6UU7 - chains CCC and 222 of the 9 polymer chains in the assembly; structure by X-ray diffraction, 4.40 A resolution (low resolution: residue-level contacts below are approximate; hydrogen-bond / salt-bridge calls are withheld).

== Chain CCC ==
Molecule: DNA-directed RNA polymerase subunit beta
From: Escherichia coli
Notes: EC 2.7.7.6
UniProt: P0A8V4 (RPOB_ECO57); residue numbers follow UniProt; this construct covers 1-1342
Sequence (1342 residues; each row starts with the number of its first residue):
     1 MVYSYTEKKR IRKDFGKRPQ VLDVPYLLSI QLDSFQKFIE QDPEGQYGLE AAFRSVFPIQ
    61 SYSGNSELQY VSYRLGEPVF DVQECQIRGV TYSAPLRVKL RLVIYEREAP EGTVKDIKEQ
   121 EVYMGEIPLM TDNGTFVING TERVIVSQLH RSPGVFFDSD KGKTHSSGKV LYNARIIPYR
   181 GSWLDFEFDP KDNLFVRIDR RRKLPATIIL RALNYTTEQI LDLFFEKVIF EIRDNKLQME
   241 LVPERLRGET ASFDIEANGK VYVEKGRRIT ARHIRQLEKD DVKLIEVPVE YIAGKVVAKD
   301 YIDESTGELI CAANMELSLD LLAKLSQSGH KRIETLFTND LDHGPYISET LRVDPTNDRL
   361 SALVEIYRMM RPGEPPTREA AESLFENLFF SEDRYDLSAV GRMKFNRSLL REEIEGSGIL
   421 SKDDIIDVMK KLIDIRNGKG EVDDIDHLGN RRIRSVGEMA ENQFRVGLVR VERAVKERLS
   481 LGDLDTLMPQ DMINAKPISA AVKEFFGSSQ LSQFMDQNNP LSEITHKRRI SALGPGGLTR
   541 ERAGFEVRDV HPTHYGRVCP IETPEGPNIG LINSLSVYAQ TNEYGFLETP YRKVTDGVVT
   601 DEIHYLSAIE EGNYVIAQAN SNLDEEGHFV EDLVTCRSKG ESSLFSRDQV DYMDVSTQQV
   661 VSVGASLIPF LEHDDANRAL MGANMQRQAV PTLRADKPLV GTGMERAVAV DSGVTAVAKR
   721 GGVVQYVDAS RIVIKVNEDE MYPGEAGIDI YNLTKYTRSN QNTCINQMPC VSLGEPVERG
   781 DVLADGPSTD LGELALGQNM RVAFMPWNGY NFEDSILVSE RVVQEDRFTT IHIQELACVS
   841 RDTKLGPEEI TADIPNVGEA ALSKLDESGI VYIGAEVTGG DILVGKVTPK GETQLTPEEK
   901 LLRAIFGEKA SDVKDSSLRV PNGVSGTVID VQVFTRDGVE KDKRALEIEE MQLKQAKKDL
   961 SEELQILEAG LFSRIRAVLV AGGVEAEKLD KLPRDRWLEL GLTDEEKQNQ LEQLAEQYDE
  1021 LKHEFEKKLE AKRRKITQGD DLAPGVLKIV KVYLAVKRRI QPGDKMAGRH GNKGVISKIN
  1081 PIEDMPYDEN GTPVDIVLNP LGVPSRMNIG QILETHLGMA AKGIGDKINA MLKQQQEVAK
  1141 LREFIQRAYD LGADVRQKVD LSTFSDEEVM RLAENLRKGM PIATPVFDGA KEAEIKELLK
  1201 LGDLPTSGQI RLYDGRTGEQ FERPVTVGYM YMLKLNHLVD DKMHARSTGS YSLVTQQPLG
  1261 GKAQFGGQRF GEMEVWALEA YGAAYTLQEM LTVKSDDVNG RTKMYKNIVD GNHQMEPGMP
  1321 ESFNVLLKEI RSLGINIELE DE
Unresolved in the structure: 1

== Chain 222 ==
Molecule: Synthetic DNA 50-mer (promoter template strand)
Sequence (50 nucleotides; row label = number of the first residue in the row):
     3 TCCGCGTCAG ACTCGTAGGA TTATAGCATA CGTGAGGTGG GATGTCAAGG
Unresolved in the structure: 19-22, 39-52

== Chain CCC / chain 222 interface ==
Residue-residue contacts (15; chain CCC residue first):
  Asn139(CCC) with DG17(222)
  Asn494(CCC) with DA25(222)
  Lys496(CCC) with DT24(222)
  Ala500(CCC) with DT23(222)
  Lys503(CCC) with DT23(222)
  Phe514(CCC) with DC16(222)
  Gly1261(CCC) with DA13(222)
  Lys1262(CCC) with DA13(222); DC14(222)
  Ala1263(CCC) with DC14(222)
  Gln1268(CCC) with DG12(222)
  Arg1269(CCC) with DA11(222); DG12(222)
  Gly1271(CCC) with DA11(222)
  Met1273(CCC) with DC10(222)
Interface residues without a listed pair, chain CCC (18 interface residues in all): Arg143, Arg202, Arg470, Gly1267, Glu1272
Interface residues without a listed pair, chain 222 (12 interface residues in all): DT3, DT15

== In short ==
18 residues of chain CCC face 12 of chain 222 across their interface.
Here chain CCC is DNA-directed RNA polymerase subunit beta (Escherichia coli) and chain 222 is Synthetic DNA
50-mer (promoter template strand). Entry 6UU7 (E. coli sigma-S transcription initiation complex with a 6-nt
RNA and an NTP ("Old" crystal soaked ...) was determined by X-ray diffraction, deposited together with 6UTV,
6UTW, 6UTX, 6UTY, 6UTZ, 6UU0 and 11 further entries.
